4XPG - chains L and H of the 3 polymer chains in the assembly; structure by X-ray diffraction, 3.21 A resolution.

# Chain L
Protein: antibody fragment light chain
Source organism: Mus musculus
Notes: antibody fragment or engineered binder
Sequence (237 residues; numbered -21 to 215; the number before each row is that of its first residue; numbers below 1 keep their minus sign (Met-21 is residue -21)):
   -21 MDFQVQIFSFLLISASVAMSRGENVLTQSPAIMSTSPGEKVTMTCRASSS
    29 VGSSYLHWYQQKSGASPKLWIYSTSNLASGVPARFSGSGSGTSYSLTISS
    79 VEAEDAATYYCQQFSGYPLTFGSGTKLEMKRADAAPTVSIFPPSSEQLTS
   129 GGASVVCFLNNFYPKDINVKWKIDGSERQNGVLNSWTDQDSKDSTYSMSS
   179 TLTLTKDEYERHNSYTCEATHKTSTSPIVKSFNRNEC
Disordered / not traced: -21 to 0, 215
Cystine bridges: Cys23-Cys89, Cys135-Cys195

# Chain H
Protein: antibody fragment heavy chain
Source organism: Mus musculus
Notes: antibody fragment or engineered binder
Sequence (241 residues; numbered -19 to 221; the number before each row is that of its first residue; numbers below 1 keep their minus sign (UNK-19 is residue -19); X marks 1 residue of unknown identity (built as UNK)):
   -19 XMNFGLRLVFLVLILKGVQCEVQLVESGGGLVKPGGSLKLSCAASGFTFS
    31 SYAMSWVRQSPEKRLEWVAEISSGGRYIYYSDTVTGRFTISRDNARNILH
    81 LEMSSLRSEDTAMYYCARGEVRQRGFDYWGQGTTLTVSSAKTTAPSVYPL
   131 APVCGDTTGSSVTLGCLVKGYFPEPVTLTWNSGSLSSGVHTFPAVLQSDL
   181 YTLSSSVTVTSSTWPSQSITCNVAHPASSTKVDKKIEPRGP
Disordered / not traced: -19 to 0, 134-138, 220-221
Cystine bridges: Cys22-Cys96, Cys146-Cys201

# Chain L / chain H interface
Contacting residue pairs - 75 pairs, chain L then chain H:
  Ser32(L) with Gln103(H)
  Tyr33(L) with Gln103(H), hydrogen bond
  His35(L) with Arg102(H), hydrogen bond (side chain-backbone); Gln103(H); Arg104(H); Gly105(H)
  Tyr37(L) with Gly105(H); Phe106(H), hydrogen bond (side chain-backbone); Trp109(H)
  Gln39(L) with Gln39(H), hydrogen bond; Tyr95(H)
  Ser44(L) with Tyr95(H); Gly110(H), hydrogen bond (side chain-backbone)
  Pro45(L) with Trp109(H)
  Leu47(L) with Arg104(H); Phe106(H); Asp107(H)
  Tyr50(L) with Arg104(H)
  Ser51(L) with Gln103(H)
  Tyr88(L) with Gln39(H), hydrogen bond; Lys43(H), hydrogen bond (side chain-backbone); Leu45(H), hydrophobic
  Phe92(L) with Arg102(H); Gly105(H); Phe106(H), hydrophobic
  Tyr95(L) with Trp47(H), hydrophobic; Glu50(H), hydrogen bond; Tyr59(H), hydrophobic; Arg102(H), hydrogen bond
  Pro96(L) with Trp47(H), hydrophobic; Asp62(H)
  Leu97(L) with Trp47(H)
  Phe99(L) with Val37(H), hydrophobic; Leu45(H), hydrophobic; Phe106(H), hydrophobic; Trp109(H), hydrophobic
  Phe119(L) with Leu130(H); Ala131(H); Thr143(H); Leu144(H), hydrophobic; Gly145(H)
  Pro120(L) with Ala131(H)
  Ser122(L) with Tyr128(H); Pro129(H)
  Glu124(L) with Pro129(H)
  Gln125(L) with Tyr128(H); Lys149(H)
  Ser132(L) with Leu147(H); Lys149(H)
  Val134(L) with Leu130(H), hydrophobic; Leu147(H), hydrophobic
  Phe136(L) with Leu130(H), hydrophobic; Gly145(H); Phe172(H), hydrophobic; Ser184(H); Ser185(H); Ser186(H)
  Asn138(L) with His170(H), hydrogen bond; Phe172(H); Ser186(H)
  Asn139(L) with His170(H)
  Leu161(L) with Val175(H), hydrophobic; Thr182(H)
  Asn162(L) with Val175(H)
  Ser163(L) with Phe172(H); Pro173(H), hydrogen bond (side chain-backbone); Val175(H)
  Trp164(L) with Pro173(H)
  Thr165(L) with Phe172(H)
  Ser175(L) with His170(H), hydrogen bond; Phe172(H)
  Met176(L) with Phe172(H)
  Ser177(L) with Phe172(H); Ser184(H), hydrogen bond
  Thr181(L) with Lys149(H)
Other interface residues (no listed pair), chain L (40 interface residues in all): Ala43, Gln90, Ser117, Thr179, Phe210
Other interface residues (no listed pair), chain H (42 interface residues in all): Arg44, Glu46, Tyr60, Ser61, Gln111, Pro132, Val133, Thr171

# Overview
The interface between chain L and chain H involves 40 residues on one side and 42 on the other, with 13
hydrogen bonds. Among the polar pairs are Tyr33(L)-Gln103(H), His35(L)-Arg102(H) and Tyr37(L)-Phe106(H).
Chain L is antibody fragment light chain and chain H is antibody fragment heavy chain, both from Mus musculus;
the structure, X-ray structure of Drosophila dopamine transporter with subsiteB mutations (D121G/S426M) bound
to beta-CFT or Win35428, was determined by X-ray diffraction (same publication as 4XP4, 4XPA and 4XPF).
